Entry 6WWT (electron microscopy, 3.20 A resolution); this record covers chains A and B of the 3 polymer chains in the assembly.

== Chain A ==
Protein: Tubulin alpha-1B chain
From: Sus scrofa
UniProtKB: Q2XVP4 (TBA1B_PIG); residues 1-451 here = UniProt positions 1-451
Amino-acid sequence (451 residues; numbered 1 to 451; the number before each row is that of its first residue):
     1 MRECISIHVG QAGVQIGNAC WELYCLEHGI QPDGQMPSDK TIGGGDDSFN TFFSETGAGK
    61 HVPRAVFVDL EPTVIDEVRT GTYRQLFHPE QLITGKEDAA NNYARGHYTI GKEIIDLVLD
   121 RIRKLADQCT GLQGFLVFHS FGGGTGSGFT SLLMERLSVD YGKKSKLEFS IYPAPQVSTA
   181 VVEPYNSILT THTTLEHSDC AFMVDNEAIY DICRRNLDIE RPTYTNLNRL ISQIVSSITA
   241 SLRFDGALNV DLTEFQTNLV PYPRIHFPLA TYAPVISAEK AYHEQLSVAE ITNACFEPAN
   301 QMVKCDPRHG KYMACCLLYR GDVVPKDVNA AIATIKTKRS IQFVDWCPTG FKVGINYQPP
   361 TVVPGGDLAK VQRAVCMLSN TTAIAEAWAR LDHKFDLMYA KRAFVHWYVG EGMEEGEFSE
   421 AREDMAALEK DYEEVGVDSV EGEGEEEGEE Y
Disordered / not traced: 442-451
Swiss-Prot annotation at these positions:
  - motif: Met1 to Cys4 (MREC motif)
  - active site: Glu254
  - binding site (GTP): Gly10, Gln11, Ala12, Gln15, Glu71, Ala99, Ser140, Gly143, Gly144, Thr145, Gly146, Thr179, Glu183, Asn206, Tyr224, Asn228, Leu252
  - binding site (Mg(2+)): Glu71
  - site: Tyr451 (Involved in polymerization)
  - modified residue: Lys40 (N6,N6,N6-trimethyllysine), Ser48 (Phosphoserine), Ser232 (Phosphoserine), Tyr282 (3'-nitrotyrosine), Arg339 (Omega-N-methylarginine), Ser439 (Phosphoserine), Glu443 (5-glutamyl polyglutamate), Glu445 (5-glutamyl polyglutamate), Tyr451 (3'-nitrotyrosine)
  - cross-link (Glycyl lysine isopeptide (Lys-Gly)): Lys326 (interchain with G-Cter in ubiquitin), Lys370 (interchain with G-Cter in ubiquitin)

== Chain B ==
Protein: Tubulin beta-2B chain
From: Sus scrofa
UniProtKB: A0A287AGU7 (A0A287AGU7_PIG); residue numbers follow UniProt; this construct covers 1-445
Amino-acid sequence (445 residues; each row starts with the number of its first residue):
     1 MREIVHIQAG QCGNQIGAKF WEVISDEHGI DPTGSYHGDS DLQLERINVY YNEATGNKYV
    61 PRAILVDLEP GTMDSVRSGP FGQIFRPDNF VFGQSGAGNN WAKGHYTEGA ELVDSVLDVV
   121 RKESESCDCL QGFQLTHSLG GGTGSGMGTL LISKIREEYP DRIMNTFSVM PSPKVSDTVV
   181 EPYNATLSVH QLVENTDETY CIDNEALYDI CFRTLKLTTP TYGDLNHLVS ATMSGVTTCL
   241 RFPGQLNADL RKLAVNMVPF PRLHFFMPGF APLTSRGSQQ YRALTVPELT QQMFDSKNMM
   301 AACDPRHGRY LTVAAIFRGR MSMKEVDEQM LNVQNKNSSY FVEWIPNNVK TAVCDIPPRG
   361 LKMSATFIGN STAIQELFKR ISEQFTAMFR RKAFLHWYTG EGMDEMEFTE AESNMNDLVS
   421 EYQQYQDATA DEQGEFEEEE GEDEA
Disordered / not traced: 430-445

== Chain A / chain B interface ==
Pairs across the interface (72):
  Gln11(A) with Gly244(B), hydrogen bond (side chain-backbone); Gln245(B), hydrogen bond (side chain-backbone); Leu246(B); Asn247(B), hydrogen bond (side chain-backbone)
  Gln15(A) with Gln245(B)
  Glu71(A) with Met1(B); Arg2(B), salt bridge
  Pro72(A) with Met1(B), hydrophobic; Arg46(B)
  Thr73(A) with Phe242(B); Pro243(B)
  Val74(A) with Asn247(B)
  Asp76(A) with Arg46(B), salt bridge
  Glu77(A) with Pro243(B)
  Lys96(A) with Arg2(B); Asp128(B), salt bridge; Cys129(B)
  Glu97(A) with Gln131(B); Arg251(B), salt bridge
  Asp98(A) with Arg2(B); Asp249(B)
  Ala100(A) with Arg251(B); Lys252(B); Val255(B)
  Asn101(A) with Lys252(B); Asn256(B), hydrogen bond
  Arg105(A) with Arg251(B)
  Gln176(A) with Leu331(B); Asn335(B)
  Val177(A) with Asp327(B); Leu331(B), hydrophobic
  Ser178(A) with Asn347(B), hydrogen bond (backbone-side chain); Val349(B)
  Thr179(A) with Leu246(B); Lys350(B); Thr351(B)
  Ala180(A) with Asn347(B)
  Val181(A) with Asn256(B); Asn347(B); Asn348(B); Val349(B)
  Val182(A) with Asn256(B)
  Tyr210(A) with Met323(B); Lys324(B); Asp327(B)
  Glu220(A) with Lys324(B), salt bridge
  Arg221(A) with Ser322(B), hydrogen bond (backbone-side chain); Glu325(B), salt bridge
  Pro222(A) with Ser322(B), hydrogen bond (backbone-side chain); Met323(B); Lys324(B)
  Thr223(A) with Gln245(B)
  Tyr224(A) with Gln245(B); Met323(B)
  Lys394(A) with Pro346(B)
  Lys401(A) with Phe260(B)
  Arg402(A) with Phe260(B)
  Ala403(A) with Phe260(B), hydrophobic; Trp344(B), hydrophobic
  Phe404(A) with Val255(B); Asn256(B); Pro259(B), hydrogen bond (backbone-backbone); Trp344(B), hydrophobic; Ile345(B), hydrophobic
  His406(A) with Val258(B); Pro259(B); Phe260(B); Pro261(B)
  Trp407(A) with Asp197(B); Ala254(B), hydrogen bond (side chain-backbone); Val255(B), hydrophobic; Val258(B), hydrogen bond (side chain-backbone)
Other interface residues (no listed pair), chain A (41 interface residues in all): Thr80, Asn102, Arg214, Leu397, Met398, Tyr408, Glu411
Other interface residues (no listed pair), chain B (42 interface residues in all): Glu45, Cys239, Leu240, Glu343

== Summary ==
41 residues of chain A face 42 of chain B across their interface; the contacts include 10 hydrogen bonds and 6
salt bridges. Polar pairs include Glu71(A)-Arg2(B), Asp76(A)-Arg46(B) and Lys96(A)-Asp128(B). UniProt lists
active-site residue Glu254(A), 17 GTP-binding residues and Mg2+-binding residue Glu71(A) on chain A.
Chain A is Tubulin alpha-1B chain and chain B is Tubulin beta-2B chain, both from Sus scrofa; the structure,
Apo KIF14[391-735] in complex with a microtubule, was determined by electron microscopy (same publication as
6WWE, 6WWF, 6WWG, 6WWH, 6WWI, 6WWJ and 13 further entries).
